Entry 6W4P (electron microscopy, 6.60 A resolution (low resolution: residue-level contacts below are approximate; hydrogen-bond / salt-bridge calls are withheld)); this record covers chains B and H of the 13 polymer chains in the assembly.

== Chain B ==
Name: Calcium/calmodulin-dependent protein kinase type II subunit alpha
Source organism: Homo sapiens
Notes: EC 2.7.11.17
Reference sequence: Q9UQM7 (KCC2A_HUMAN); the construct lacks a stretch of the UniProt sequence, so the offset changes along the chain: -336 to 60 = UniProt 7-403; 61-132 = UniProt 407-478
Amino-acid sequence (473 residues; row label = number of the first residue in the row; a row labelled like 60A-60C holds insertion residues (60A, then the next letters in order); numbers below 1 keep their minus sign (Ser-337 is residue -337)):
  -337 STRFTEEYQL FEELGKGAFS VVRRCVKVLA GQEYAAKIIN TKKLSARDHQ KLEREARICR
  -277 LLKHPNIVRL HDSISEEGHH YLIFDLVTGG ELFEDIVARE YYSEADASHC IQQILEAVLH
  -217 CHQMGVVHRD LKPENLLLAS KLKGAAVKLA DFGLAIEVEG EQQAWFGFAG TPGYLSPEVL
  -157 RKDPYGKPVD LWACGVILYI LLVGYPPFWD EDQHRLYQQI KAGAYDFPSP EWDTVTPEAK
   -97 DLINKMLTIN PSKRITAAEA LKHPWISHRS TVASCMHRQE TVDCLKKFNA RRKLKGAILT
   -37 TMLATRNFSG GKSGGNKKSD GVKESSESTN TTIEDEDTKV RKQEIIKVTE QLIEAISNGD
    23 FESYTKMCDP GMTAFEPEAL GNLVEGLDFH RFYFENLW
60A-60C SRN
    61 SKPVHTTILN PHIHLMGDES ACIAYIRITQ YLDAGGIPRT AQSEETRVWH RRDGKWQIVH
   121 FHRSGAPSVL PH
Unresolved in the structure: -337 to 1, 60A-60C, 128-132
Construct notes: expression tag (-337)
UniProt features mapped onto this chain:
  - region: Leu-53 to Lys-43 (Calmodulin-binding), Thr-33 to Gly-23 (Interaction with BAALC)
  - active site: Asp-208 (Proton acceptor)
  - binding site (ATP): Leu-324 to Val-316, Lys-301
  - modified residue: Tyr-330 (Phosphotyrosine), Ser-86 (Phosphoserine), Thr-57 (Phosphothreonine), Ser-13 (Phosphoserine), Ser-12 (Phosphoserine), Ser-10 (Phosphoserine), Thr-7 (Phosphothreonine), Thr-6 (Phosphothreonine), Ser60A (Phosphoserine)

== Chain H ==
Name: Calcium/calmodulin-dependent protein kinase type II subunit alpha
Source organism: Homo sapiens
Notes: EC 2.7.11.17
Reference sequence: Q9UQM7 (KCC2A_HUMAN); the construct lacks a stretch of the UniProt sequence, so the offset changes along the chain: 1-16 = UniProt 7-22; 17-470 = UniProt 25-478
Amino-acid sequence (473 residues; row label = number of the first residue in the row; a row labelled like 16A-16B holds insertion residues (16A, then the next letters in order); numbering starts at 0):
     0 STRFTEEYQL FEELGKG
16A-16B AF
    17 SVVRRCVKVL AGQEYAAMII NTKKLSARDH QKLEREARIC RLLKHPNIVR LHDSISEEGH
    77 HYLIFDLVTG GELFEDIVAR EYYSEADASH CIQQILEAVL HCHQMGVVHR NLKPENLLLA
   137 SKLKGAAVKL ADFGLAIEVE GEQQAWFGFA GTPGYLSPEV LRKDPYGKPV DLWACGVILY
   197 ILLVGYPPFW DEDQHRLYQQ IKAGAYDFPS PEWDTVTPEA KDLINKMLTI NPSKRITAAE
   257 ALKHPWISHR STVASCMHRQ ETVDCLKKFN ARRKLKGAIL TTMLATRNFS GGKSGGNKKS
   317 DGVKESSEST NTTIEDEDTK VRKQEIIKVT EQLIEAISNG DFESYTKMCD PGMTAFEPEA
   377 LGNLVEGLDF HRFYFENLWS RNSKPVHTTI LNPHIHLMGD ESACIAYIRI TQYLDAGGIP
   437 RTAQSEETRV WHRRDGKWQI VHFHRSGAPS VLPH
Unresolved in the structure: 0, 16A-16B, 294-470
Construct notes: expression tag (0); engineered mutation Met34 (Lys42 in Q9UQM7); conflict Asn127 (Asp135 in Q9UQM7)
UniProt features mapped onto this chain:
  - region: Leu282 to Lys292 (Calmodulin-binding), Thr302 to Gly312 (Interaction with BAALC)
  - binding site (ATP): Leu13 to Gly16, Ala16A, Phe16B, Ser17 to Val19
  - modified residue: Tyr7 (Phosphotyrosine), Ser249 (Phosphoserine), Thr278 (Phosphothreonine), Ser322 (Phosphoserine), Ser323 (Phosphoserine), Ser325 (Phosphoserine), Thr328 (Phosphothreonine), Thr329 (Phosphothreonine), Ser396 (Phosphoserine)

== Chain B / chain H interface ==
Residue-residue contacts (7):
  Asn20(B) with Gln210(H)
  Arg53(B) with Arg44(H)
  Trp60(B) with Lys179(H)
  Ser61(B) with His211(H); Tyr214(H)
  Lys62(B) with His211(H)
  Pro63(B) with His211(H)
Also at the interface, not in a pair above, chain B (7 interface residues in all): Glu57
Also at the interface, not in a pair above, chain H (6 interface residues in all): Arg212

== In short ==
7 residues of chain B face 6 of chain H across their interface. UniProt lists active-site residue Asp-208(B)
and 10 ATP-binding residues on chain B; 9 ATP-binding residues on chain H.
Here chain B is Calcium/calmodulin-dependent protein kinase type II subunit alpha and chain H is
Calcium/calmodulin-dependent protein kinase type II subunit alpha, both from Homo sapiens. Entry 6W4P (CaMKII
alpha-30 Cryo-EM reconstruction - Class B) was determined by electron microscopy, deposited together with
6W4O.
